Entry 6FTT (X-ray diffraction, 2.29 A resolution); this record covers chains H and G of the 8 polymer chains in the assembly.

Chain H (and G):
Name: ATP phosphoribosyltransferase
Source organism: Psychrobacter arcticus 273-4
Notes: EC 2.4.2.17; chain G of this document is another copy of the same molecule, construct and numbering; everything in this record applies to it too
Reference sequence: Q4FQF7 (HIS1_PSYA2); residues 1-231 here = UniProt positions 1-231
Chain sequence (232 residues; numbered 0 to 231; the number before each row is that of its first residue; numbering starts at 0):
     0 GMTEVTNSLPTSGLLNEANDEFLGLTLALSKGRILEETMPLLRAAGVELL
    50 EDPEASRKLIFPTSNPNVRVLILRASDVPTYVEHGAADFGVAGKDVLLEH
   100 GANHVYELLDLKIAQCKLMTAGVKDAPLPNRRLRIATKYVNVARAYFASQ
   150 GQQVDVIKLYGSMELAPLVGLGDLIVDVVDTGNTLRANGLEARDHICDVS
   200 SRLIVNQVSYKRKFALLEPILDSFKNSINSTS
Not modelled in the structure: 0-20, 229-231
Sequence notes: expression tag (0)
Small-molecule neighbours: 1-O-pyrophosphono-5-O-phosphono-ribose (PRP; 1-O-pyrophosphono-5-O-phosphono-alpha-D-ribofuranose): Glu-163, Asp-176, Val-177, Val-178, Asp-179, Thr-180, Gly-181, Asn-182, Thr-183
From the paper describing this entry:
  - binding site for 1-O-pyrophosphono-5-O-phosphono-ribose: Glu-163
  - catalytic residues: Arg-56 (proposed by the authors, not directly observed)
  - mutagenesis - R56A (6-fold): decreased catalytic activity on in the presence of PaHisZ

How chain H and chain G interact:
Residue-residue contacts (49):
  Leu-58(H) with Glu-163(G); Leu-164(G); Asn-187(G)
  Ile-59(H) with Leu-164(G), hydrophobic; Val-168(G), hydrophobic
  Arg-68(H) with Val-168(G)
  Leu-70(H) with Leu-164(G), hydrophobic; Val-168(G), hydrophobic
  Leu-72(H) with Leu-164(G), hydrophobic
  Arg-73(H) with Tyr-159(G), hydrogen bond (side chain-backbone); Gly-160(G)
  Ser-75(H) with Tyr-159(G)
  Asp-76(H) with Leu-158(G); Tyr-159(G), hydrogen bond (side chain-backbone); Gly-160(G), hydrogen bond (side chain-backbone)
  Thr-79(H) with Ile-156(G); Lys-157(G)
  Tyr-80(H) with Leu-158(G), hydrophobic; Leu-164(G); Ala-165(G); Val-168(G), hydrophobic; Leu-170(G), hydrophobic
  His-83(H) with Arg-133(G); Ile-156(G); Leu-170(G)
  Ala-85(H) with Val-168(G); Leu-170(G), hydrophobic
  Ile-156(H) with Thr-79(G); His-83(G)
  Leu-158(H) with Asp-76(G); Tyr-80(G), hydrophobic
  Tyr-159(H) with Arg-73(G); Ser-75(G); Asp-76(G), hydrogen bond (backbone-side chain); Tyr-159(G), hydrophobic
  Gly-160(H) with Arg-73(G); Asp-76(G), hydrogen bond (backbone-side chain)
  Leu-164(H) with Leu-58(G), hydrophobic; Ile-59(G), hydrophobic; Leu-72(G), hydrophobic; Tyr-80(G)
  Ala-165(H) with Tyr-80(G), hydrogen bond (backbone-side chain)
  Val-168(H) with Ile-59(G), hydrophobic; Leu-70(G), hydrophobic; Tyr-80(G), hydrophobic; Ala-85(G)
  Leu-170(H) with Tyr-80(G), hydrophobic; His-83(G)
  Asn-187(H) with Leu-58(G)
Interface residues without a listed pair, chain H (24 interface residues in all): Lys-157, Glu-163, Leu-167
Interface residues without a listed pair, chain G (26 interface residues in all): Arg-68, Ser-161, Leu-167

Overview:
24 residues of chain H and 26 residues of chain G are in contact; the contacts include 6 hydrogen bonds. Polar
contacts include Arg-73(H)/Tyr-159(G), Asp-76(H)/Tyr-159(G) and Asp-76(H)/Gly-160(G). Ligands of chain H:
1-O-pyrophosphono-5-O-phosphono-ribose. The paper reports the catalytic residue Arg-56(H); R56A of chain H
reduces catalytic activity on in the presence of PaHisZ.
Chain H and chain G are both ATP phosphoribosyltransferase (Psychrobacter arcticus 273-4); the structure, ATP
phosphoribosyltransferase (HisZG ATPPRT) from Psychrobacter arcticus in complex with PRPP, was determined by
X-ray diffraction, deposited together with 6FU2, 6FU7 and 6FUA.
